Entry 5IKC (X-ray diffraction, 2.06 A resolution); this record covers chains A and B of the 3 polymer chains in the assembly.

== Chain A ==
Protein: MAb 6H10 light chain
Source organism: Mus musculus
UniProtKB: A0A0U5BC76 (A0A0U5BC76_MOUSE); residues 2-213 here correspond to UniProt positions 22-233 (UniProt number = residue number + 20)
Amino-acid sequence (213 residues; row label = number of the first residue in the row):
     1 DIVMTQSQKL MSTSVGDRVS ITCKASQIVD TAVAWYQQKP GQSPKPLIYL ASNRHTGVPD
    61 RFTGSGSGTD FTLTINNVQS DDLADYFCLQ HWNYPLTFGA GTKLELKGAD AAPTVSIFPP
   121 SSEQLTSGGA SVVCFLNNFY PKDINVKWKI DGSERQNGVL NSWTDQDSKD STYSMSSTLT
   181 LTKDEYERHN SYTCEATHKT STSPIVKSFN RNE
Sequence notes: expression tag (1); conflict S7 (Thr27 in A0A0U5BC76), Q8 (Pro28 in A0A0U5BC76), L10 (Phe30 in A0A0U5BC76), 31 further conflict positions vs the reference (A0A0U5BC76) not listed
Cystine bridges: C23-C88, C134-C194

== Chain B ==
Protein: Ighg protein
Source organism: Mus musculus
UniProtKB: Q569X1 (Q569X1_MOUSE); aligned to UniProt positions 21-234 over residues 2-215 (the alignment contains insertions or deletions, so no single offset holds)
Amino-acid sequence (215 residues; each row starts with the number of its first residue):
     1 EVQLQQSGAD LVRPGASVKL SCTASGFDIK DDYVHWVKQR PEQGLEWIGR IDPANGATKY
    61 APKFQDKATL TADTSSNTAY LQLSSLTSED TAVYYCGRSK YFDSWGQGTT LTVSSAKTTP
   121 PSVYPLAPGC GDTTGSSVTL GCLVKGYFPE SVTVTWNSGS LSSSVHTFPA LLQSGLYTMS
   181 SSVTVPSSTW PSQTVTCSVA HPASSTTVDK KLEPS
Not modelled in the structure: 159-162
Sequence notes: expression tag (1); conflict Q5 (Leu24 in Q569X1), A9 (Thr28 in Q569X1), D10 (Glu29 in Q569X1), 19 further conflict positions vs the reference (Q569X1) not listed
Modified positions: E1 (pyroglutamic acid; PCA)
Cystine bridges: C22-C96, C142-C197

== How chain A and chain B interact ==
Pairs across the interface (69):
  Y36(A) - Y101(B)  hydrogen bond (side chain-backbone)
  Y36(A) - F102(B)
  Y36(A) - W105(B)
  Q38(A) - Q39(B)  hydrogen bond
  Q38(A) - Y95(B)  hydrogen bond
  Q42(A) - Y95(B)  hydrogen bond (backbone-side chain)
  S43(A) - Y95(B)
  S43(A) - G106(B)  hydrogen bond (side chain-backbone)
  S43(A) - Q107(B)
  P44(A) - W105(B)
  P46(A) - F102(B)
  P46(A) - D103(B)
  P46(A) - W105(B)
  L50(A) - Y101(B)  hydrophobic
  H55(A) - D103(B)
  F87(A) - L45(B)  hydrophobic
  L89(A) - K100(B)
  H91(A) - K100(B)
  H91(A) - Y101(B)
  Y94(A) - W47(B)  hydrophobic
  Y94(A) - R50(B)  hydrogen bond
  Y94(A) - K59(B)
  P95(A) - W47(B)  hydrophobic
  L96(A) - H35(B)
  L96(A) - W47(B)
  L96(A) - K100(B)
  L96(A) - F102(B)  hydrophobic
  F98(A) - V37(B)  hydrophobic
  F98(A) - L45(B)  hydrophobic
  S116(A) - T139(B)
  F118(A) - L126(B)
  F118(A) - A127(B)
  F118(A) - P128(B)
  F118(A) - T139(B)
  P119(A) - A127(B)
  S121(A) - Y124(B)
  S121(A) - P125(B)
  E123(A) - Y124(B)
  E123(A) - P125(B)
  E123(A) - K210(B)  salt bridge
  Q124(A) - Y124(B)
  Q124(A) - L143(B)
  S127(A) - Y124(B)
  S131(A) - L143(B)
  S131(A) - K145(B)
  V133(A) - L126(B)  hydrophobic
  F135(A) - L126(B)  hydrophobic
  F135(A) - F168(B)  hydrophobic
  F135(A) - S180(B)
  F135(A) - S181(B)
  F135(A) - S182(B)
  N137(A) - H166(B)
  N137(A) - F168(B)
  N137(A) - S182(B)  hydrogen bond
  N138(A) - H166(B)  hydrogen bond
  L160(A) - Q173(B)
  N161(A) - L171(B)
  S162(A) - F168(B)
  S162(A) - P169(B)  hydrogen bond (side chain-backbone)
  S162(A) - L171(B)
  W163(A) - P169(B)
  T164(A) - T167(B)
  T164(A) - F168(B)
  S174(A) - H166(B)  hydrogen bond
  S174(A) - F168(B)
  M175(A) - F168(B)
  S176(A) - F168(B)
  T180(A) - Q173(B)  hydrogen bond
  E213(A) - C130(B)
Also at the interface, not in a pair above, chain A (40 interface residues in all): D1, A34, Y49
Also at the interface, not in a pair above, chain B (41 interface residues in all): A61, P62, S104, V123, L140, G141, L172

== Summary ==
40 residues of chain A face 41 of chain B across their interface; the contacts include 11 hydrogen bonds and 1
salt bridge. Among the polar pairs are E123(A)-K210(B), Y36(A)-Y101(B) and Q38(A)-Q39(B).
Here chain A is MAb 6H10 light chain and chain B is Ighg protein, both from Mus musculus. Entry 5IKC (X-RAY
STRUCTURE OF THE N-TERMINAL DOMAIN OF HUMAN DOUBLECORTIN in complex with FAB) was determined by X-ray
diffraction, deposited together with 5IN7, 5IO9 and 5IOI.
